Entry 8DLF (electron microscopy, 3.23 A resolution); this record covers chains A and F of the 6 polymer chains in the assembly.

Chain A:
Name: Epstein-Barr nuclear antigen 1
Organism: Human herpesvirus 4 strain B95-8
UniProt: P03211 (EBNA1_EBVB9); residue numbers follow UniProt; this construct covers 458-617
Amino-acid sequence (160 residues; numbered 458 to 617; the number before each row is that of its first residue):
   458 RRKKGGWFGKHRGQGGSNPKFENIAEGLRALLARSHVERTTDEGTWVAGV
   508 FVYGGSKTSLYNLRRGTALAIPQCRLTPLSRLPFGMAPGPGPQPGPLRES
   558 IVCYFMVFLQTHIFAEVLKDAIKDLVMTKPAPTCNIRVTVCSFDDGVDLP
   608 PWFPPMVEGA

Chain F:
Molecule: 2xfr DNA
Organism: Human herpesvirus 4 strain B95-8
Sequence (56 nucleotides; each row starts with the number of its first residue):
     1 GATAGGATAGCCTATGCTACCCAGATATAAATTAGGATAGCATATACTAC
    51 CCAGAT

Chain A / chain F interface:
Pairs across the interface - 28 pairs, chain A then chain F:
  Lys460(A) - DT8(F)  hydrogen bond to the base
  Lys460(A) - DA9(F)  phosphate contact
  Lys460(A) - DG10(F)  phosphate contact
  Lys461(A) - DG10(F)  sugar contact
  Gly462(A) - DG10(F)  base contact
  Gly462(A) - DC11(F)  base contact
  Gly463(A) - DC11(F)  hydrogen bond to the base
  Gly463(A) - DC12(F)  sugar contact
  Trp464(A) - DC12(F)  hydrogen bond to the sugar
  Trp464(A) - DT13(F)  sugar contact
  Phe465(A) - DG10(F)  base contact
  His468(A) - DT13(F)  hydrogen bond to the phosphate
  Arg469(A) - DA14(F)  hydrogen bond to the base
  Arg469(A) - DT15(F)  hydrogen bond to the sugar
  Lys477(A) - DG6(F)  base contact
  Lys477(A) - DA7(F)  base contact
  Ser513(A) - DA7(F)  hydrogen bond to the phosphate
  Thr515(A) - DG6(F)  sugar contact
  Thr515(A) - DA7(F)  phosphate contact
  Thr515(A) - DT8(F)  base contact
  Ser516(A) - DG6(F)  sugar contact
  Ser516(A) - DA7(F)  hydrogen bond to the phosphate
  Asn519(A) - DG6(F)  sugar contact
  Asn519(A) - DA7(F)  hydrogen bond to the base
  Leu554(A) - DT18(F)  phosphate contact
  Pro587(A) - DG6(F)  phosphate contact
  Pro589(A) - DA7(F)  phosphate contact
  Thr590(A) - DG6(F)  hydrogen bond to the phosphate
Other interface residues (no listed pair), chain A (20 interface residues in all): Arg459, Asn480, Glu556
Other interface residues (no listed pair), chain F (13 interface residues in all): DG5, DC17

In short:
Chain A and chain F form an interface of 20 and 13 residues respectively, with 10 hydrogen bonds. Polar pairs
include Lys460(A)-DT8(F), Gly463(A)-DC11(F) and Arg469(A)-DA14(F).
Here chain A is Epstein-Barr nuclear antigen 1 and chain F is 2xfr DNA, both from Human herpesvirus 4 strain
B95-8. Entry 8DLF (EBNA1 DNA binding domain (DBD) (458-617)+2 repeats of family repeat (FR) region) was
determined by electron microscopy.
